8S7X - chains D and F of the 11 polymer chains in the assembly; structure by electron microscopy, 2.78 A resolution.

Chain D:
Name: Methyl-coenzyme M reductase subunit beta
From: Methanococcus maripaludis
Notes: EC 2.8.4.1
Reference sequence: A0A2L1CBB3 (A0A2L1CBB3_METMI); numbering as in UniProt (aligned over 1-443)
Sequence (443 residues; numbered 1 to 443; the number before each row is that of its first residue):
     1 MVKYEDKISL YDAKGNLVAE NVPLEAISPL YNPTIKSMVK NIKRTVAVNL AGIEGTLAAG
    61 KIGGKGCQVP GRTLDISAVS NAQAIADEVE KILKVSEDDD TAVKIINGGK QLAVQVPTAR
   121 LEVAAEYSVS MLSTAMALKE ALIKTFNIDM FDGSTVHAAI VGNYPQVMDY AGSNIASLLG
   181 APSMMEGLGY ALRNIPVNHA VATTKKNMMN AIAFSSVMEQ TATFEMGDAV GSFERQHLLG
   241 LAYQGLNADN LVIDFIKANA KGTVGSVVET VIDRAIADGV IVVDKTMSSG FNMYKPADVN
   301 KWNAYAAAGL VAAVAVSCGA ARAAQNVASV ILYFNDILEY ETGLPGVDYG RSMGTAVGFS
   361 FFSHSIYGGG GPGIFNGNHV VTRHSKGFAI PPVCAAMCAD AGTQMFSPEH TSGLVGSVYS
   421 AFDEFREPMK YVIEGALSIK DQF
Disordered / not traced: 1
Residues lining bound ligands:
  - 1-thioethanesulfonic acid (COM): Phe361, Ser365, Tyr367
  - factor 430 (F43): Ser365, Ile366, Tyr367
  - Coenzyme B (TP7): Phe361, Phe362, Tyr367, Gly368, Gly369, His379, Val380, Val381

Chain F:
Name: Methyl-coenzyme M reductase subunit alpha
From: Methanococcus maripaludis
Notes: EC 2.8.4.1
Reference sequence: A0A2L1CBB0 (A0A2L1CBB0_METMI); residue numbers follow UniProt; this construct covers 1-553
Sequence (553 residues; each row starts with the number of its first residue):
     1 MEAEKRLFLK ALKEKFEEDP KEKYTKFYTF GGWEQSARKR EFVEANEKIV SEKRQGIPLY
    61 NPDIGVPLGQ RKLMPYKLSN TDDYCEGDDL HFLNNAAIQQ LWDDIRRTVI VGMDTAHSVL
   121 EKRLGVEVTP ETINEYMHTI NHSLPGGAVV QEHMVEVHPS LAWDCYARIF TGDDELADEL
   181 DSRFLIDINK LFPEEQAETL KAAIGKKTYQ VSRVPSLVGR VCDGGTISRW SAMQIGMSFI
   241 TAYKLCAGEA ATADFSYASK HADVIQMGNA LPGRRARGPN EPGGIRFGIL SDVVQTTRVS
   301 EDPVEQSLEV VATGAALYDQ IWLGAYMSGG IGFTQYATAS YTDDILDDFS YYALDYVEKK
   361 YGRMGTKATM DVVEDVAGEV TLYALEQYDD YPALLEDHFG GSQRAAVAAA ASGIGVCMAT
   421 GNSNAGVNGW YLSQILHKEY HSRLGFYGYD LQDQCGASNS LAIRNDEAAP LELRGPNYPN
   481 YAMNVGHQGE YAGIAQAAHS ARGDAFALNP LVKVAFADPM LVFDFSKPRK EIARGALREF
   541 EAAGERDVIL PAK
Disordered / not traced: 1-58
Construct notes: variant Ser51 (Ala in A0A2L1CBB0)
Modified / non-standard residues: His261 (N1-methylated histidine; MHS); Arg275 (5-methyl-arginine; AGM); Gln403 (2-methyl-glutamine; MGN); Gly448 (thioglycin; GL3); Cys455 (S-methylcysteine; SMC)
Metal / ion sites: factor 430 Ni: Gln151 (together with 1-thioethanesulfonic acid)
Residues lining bound ligands:
  - factor 430 (F43), molecule 1: Ala148, Val149, Val150, Gln151, Met154, Met233, Gln234, Met237, Ile240, Ala247
  - factor 430 (F43), molecule 2: Gly329, Ile331, Gly332, Phe333, Thr334, Gln335, Tyr336, Phe399, Gly400, Gln403, Gly445, Phe446
  - SHT (O-phosphono-N-{(2E)-7-[(2-sulfoethyl)dithio]hept-2-enoyl}-L-threonine): Leu323, Met327, Ser328, Phe333, Tyr336, Phe446, Tyr447, Ala482, Met483, Asn484
  - Coenzyme B (TP7): Arg229, Lys260, His261

Interface between chain D and chain F:
Residue-residue contacts - 108 pairs, chain D then chain F:
  Ile62(D) - Pro470(F)  hydrophobic
  Gly63(D) - Arg286(F)  hydrogen bond (backbone-side chain)
  Gly63(D) - Leu473(F)
  Lys65(D) - His261(F)  hydrogen bond (side chain-backbone)
  Lys65(D) - Ala262(F)
  Lys65(D) - Val264(F)
  Lys65(D) - Asn509(F)
  Gly66(D) - Asn509(F)
  Gly66(D) - Pro510(F)
  Cys67(D) - Arg286(F)
  Cys67(D) - Leu508(F)
  Cys67(D) - Asn509(F)  hydrogen bond
  Gln68(D) - Ala203(F)
  Gln68(D) - Phe506(F)
  Gln68(D) - Ala507(F)
  Gln68(D) - Leu508(F)  hydrogen bond (backbone-backbone)
  Val69(D) - Glu472(F)
  Val69(D) - His499(F)
  Val69(D) - Ala507(F)
  Val69(D) - Leu508(F)  hydrophobic
  Pro70(D) - His499(F)  hydrogen bond (backbone-side chain)
  Pro70(D) - Asp504(F)
  Pro70(D) - Phe506(F)
  Pro70(D) - Ala507(F)
  Gly71(D) - Arg502(F)
  Arg72(D) - Asn422(F)
  Arg72(D) - Ser423(F)  hydrogen bond
  Arg72(D) - Asn424(F)  hydrogen bond
  Arg72(D) - Pro470(F)
  Arg72(D) - Glu472(F)  salt bridge
  Leu132(D) - Asn465(F)  hydrogen bond (backbone-side chain)
  Ala135(D) - Asn465(F)
  Met136(D) - Ile463(F)
  Met136(D) - Arg464(F)
  Met136(D) - Asn465(F)
  Lys139(D) - Ile463(F)  hydrogen bond (side chain-backbone)
  Lys139(D) - Arg464(F)
  Lys139(D) - Asn465(F)  hydrogen bond
  Asp149(D) - Lys367(F)
  Asp149(D) - Ala368(F)
  Met150(D) - Met370(F)  hydrophobic
  Met150(D) - Leu461(F)  hydrophobic
  Phe151(D) - Ala368(F)
  Phe151(D) - Thr369(F)
  Phe151(D) - Met370(F)  hydrophobic
  Phe151(D) - Asn422(F)
  Phe151(D) - Ala425(F)  hydrophobic
  Phe151(D) - Leu461(F)  hydrophobic
  Gly153(D) - Ile463(F)
  Ser154(D) - Asn424(F)
  Ser154(D) - Ala469(F)  hydrogen bond (side chain-backbone)
  Ser154(D) - Pro470(F)
  His157(D) - Asn465(F)
  His157(D) - Ala468(F)  hydrogen bond (side chain-backbone)
  Ala158(D) - Pro470(F)
  Ala158(D) - Leu473(F)  hydrophobic
  Gly162(D) - Leu473(F)
  Asn163(D) - Arg286(F)  hydrogen bond
  Asn163(D) - Leu473(F)
  Tyr164(D) - Asn465(F)
  Tyr164(D) - Asp466(F)
  Pro165(D) - Asn465(F)
  Pro165(D) - Asp466(F)
  Pro165(D) - Ala468(F)
  Pro165(D) - Asn477(F)
  Pro165(D) - Tyr478(F)  hydrophobic
  Pro165(D) - Pro479(F)
  Gln166(D) - Asn269(F)  hydrogen bond (backbone-side chain)
  Gln166(D) - Gly283(F)  hydrogen bond (side chain-backbone)
  Gln166(D) - Gly284(F)
  Gln166(D) - Arg286(F)
  Gln166(D) - Leu473(F)
  Gln166(D) - Gly475(F)  hydrogen bond (side chain-backbone)
  Gln166(D) - Pro476(F)
  Gln166(D) - Asn477(F)  hydrogen bond (backbone-side chain)
  Gln166(D) - Tyr478(F)  hydrogen bond (side chain-backbone)
  Val167(D) - Asn269(F)
  Gln325(D) - Arg123(F)
  Phe362(D) - Ala253(F)
  Ser363(D) - Ala250(F)
  Ser363(D) - Ala253(F)
  His364(D) - Gly248(F)
  His364(D) - Glu249(F)  hydrogen bond (backbone-backbone)
  His364(D) - Ala250(F)
  His364(D) - Ala253(F)
  Ser365(D) - Thr252(F)
  Ser365(D) - Ala253(F)  hydrogen bond (backbone-backbone)
  Ser365(D) - Ser256(F)
  Ile366(D) - Met233(F)
  Ile366(D) - Met237(F)  hydrophobic
  Ile366(D) - Thr252(F)
  Ile366(D) - Ser256(F)  hydrogen bond (backbone-side chain)
  Tyr367(D) - Met233(F)  hydrophobic
  Tyr367(D) - Ser256(F)
  Tyr367(D) - Lys260(F)  hydrogen bond (backbone-side chain)
  Gly368(D) - Ser256(F)  hydrogen bond (backbone-side chain)
  Gly368(D) - Lys260(F)
  Gly369(D) - Tyr257(F)
  Gly370(D) - Ala253(F)
  Gly370(D) - Tyr257(F)
  Ile374(D) - Tyr257(F)  hydrophobic
  Thr403(D) - Arg123(F)  hydrogen bond (backbone-side chain)
  Gln404(D) - Arg123(F)
  Met405(D) - Thr115(F)
  Met405(D) - Ser118(F)
  Met405(D) - Val119(F)  hydrophobic
  Phe406(D) - Asp254(F)
  Phe406(D) - Tyr257(F)  hydrophobic
Interface residues without a listed pair, chain D (46 interface residues in all): Thr155, Ser183, Gly371, Gly402
Interface residues without a listed pair, chain F (61 interface residues in all): Lys122, Ile265, Leu271, Pro272, Ile285, Val373, Arg474

Overview:
Chain D and chain F form an interface of 46 and 61 residues respectively, with 24 hydrogen bonds and 1 salt
bridge. Among the polar pairs are Arg72(D)-Glu472(F), Gly63(D)-Arg286(F) and Lys65(D)-His261(F).
Here chain D is Methyl-coenzyme M reductase subunit beta and chain F is Methyl-coenzyme M reductase subunit
alpha, both from Methanococcus maripaludis. Entry 8S7X (Methyl-coenzyme M reductase activation complex without
the A2 component) was determined by electron microscopy (same publication as 8S7V and 9H1L).
